Entry 9CUK (electron microscopy, 3.26 A resolution); this record covers chains C and E of the 5 polymer chains in the assembly.

== Chain C ==
Protein: Transient receptor potential cation channel subfamily V member 6
Source organism: Homo sapiens
Reference sequence: Q9H1D0 (TRPV6_HUMAN); residues -39 to 725 here correspond to UniProt positions 1-765 (UniProt number = residue number + 40)
Chain sequence (765 residues; numbered -39 to 725; the number before each row is that of its first residue; numbers below 1 keep their minus sign (Met-39 is residue -39)):
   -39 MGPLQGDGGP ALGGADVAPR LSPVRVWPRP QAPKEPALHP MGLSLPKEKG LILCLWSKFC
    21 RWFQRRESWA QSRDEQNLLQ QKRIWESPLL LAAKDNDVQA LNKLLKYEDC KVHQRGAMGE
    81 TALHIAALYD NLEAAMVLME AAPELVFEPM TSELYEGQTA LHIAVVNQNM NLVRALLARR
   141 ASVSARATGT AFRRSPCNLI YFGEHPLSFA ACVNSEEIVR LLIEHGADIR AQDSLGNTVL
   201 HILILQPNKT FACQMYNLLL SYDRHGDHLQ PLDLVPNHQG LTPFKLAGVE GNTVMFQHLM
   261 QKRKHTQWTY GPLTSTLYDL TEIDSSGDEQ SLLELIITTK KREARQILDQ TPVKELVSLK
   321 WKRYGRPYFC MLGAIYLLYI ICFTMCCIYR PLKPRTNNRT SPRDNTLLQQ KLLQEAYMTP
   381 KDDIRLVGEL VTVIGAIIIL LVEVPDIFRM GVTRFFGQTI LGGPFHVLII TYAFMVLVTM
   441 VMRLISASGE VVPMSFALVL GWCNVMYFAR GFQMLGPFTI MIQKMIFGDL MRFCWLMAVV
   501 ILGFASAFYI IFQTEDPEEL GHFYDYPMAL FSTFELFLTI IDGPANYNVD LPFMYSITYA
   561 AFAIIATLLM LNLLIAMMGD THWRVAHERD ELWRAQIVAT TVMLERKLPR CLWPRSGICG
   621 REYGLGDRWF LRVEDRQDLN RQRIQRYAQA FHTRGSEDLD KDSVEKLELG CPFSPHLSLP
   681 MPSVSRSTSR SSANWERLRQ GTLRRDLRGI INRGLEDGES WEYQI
Not modelled in the structure: -39 to 26, 654-686, 704-725
Bound ions: Ca2+: Asp542 (shared with 1 residue of chain A; 1 residue of chain B; 1 residue of chain D)
Swiss-Prot annotation at these positions:
  - region: Glu93 to Pro103 (Interaction with calmodulin), Val598 to Val602 (Interaction with S100A10), Ser691 to Ile711 (Interaction with calmodulin)
  - motif: Ile541 to Ala545 (Selectivity filter)
  - binding site (Ca(2+)): Asp542
  - modified residue: Tyr161 (Phosphotyrosine), Thr702 (Phosphothreonine)
  - glycosylation: Asn358 (N-linked (GlcNAc...) asparagine)

== Chain E ==
Protein: Calmodulin-1
Source organism: Homo sapiens
Reference sequence: P0DP23 (CALM1_HUMAN); residues 0-148 here correspond to UniProt positions 1-149 (UniProt number = residue number + 1)
Chain sequence (149 residues; numbered 0 to 148; the number before each row is that of its first residue; numbering starts at 0):
     0 MADQLTEEQI AEFKEAFSLF DKDGDGTITT KELGTVMRSL GQNPTEAELQ DMINEVDADG
    60 NGTIDFPEFL TMMARKMKDT DSEEEIREAF RVFDKDGNGY ISAAELRHVM TNLGEKLTDE
   120 EVDEMIREAD IDGDGQVNYE EFVQMMTAK
Not modelled in the structure: 0
Bound ions: Ca2+ site 1: Asp20, Asp22, Thr26, Glu31; Ca2+ site 2: Asp56, Asp58, Asn60, Thr62, Glu67; Ca2+ site 3: Asp93, Asp95, Asn97, Tyr99, Glu104; Ca2+ site 4: Asp131, Asp133, Gln135, Glu140
Swiss-Prot annotation at these positions:
  - binding site (Ca(2+)): Asp20, Asp22, Asp24, Thr26, Glu31, Asp56, Asp58, Asn60, Thr62, Glu67, Asp93, Asp95, Asn97, Tyr99, Glu104, Asp129, Asp131, Asp133, Gln135, Glu140
  - modified residue: Ala1 (N-acetylalanine), Lys21 (N6-acetyllysine), Thr44 (Phosphothreonine), Ser81 (Phosphoserine), Lys94 (N6-acetyllysine), Tyr99 (Phosphotyrosine), Ser101 (Phosphoserine), Thr110 (Phosphothreonine), Lys115 (N6,N6,N6-trimethyllysine), Tyr138 (Phosphotyrosine)
  - cross-link: Lys21 (Glycyl lysine isopeptide (Lys-Gly) (interchain with G-Cter in SUMO2))

== Chain C / chain E interface ==
Pairs across the interface (76):
  Asn208(C) - Glu6(E)
  Lys209(C) - Asp95(E)
  Thr210(C) - Glu6(E)  hydrogen bond
  Thr210(C) - Ile9(E)
  Thr210(C) - Ala10(E)
  Thr210(C) - Gly96(E)  hydrogen bond (side chain-backbone)
  Phe211(C) - Leu4(E)
  Phe211(C) - Thr5(E)
  Phe211(C) - Glu6(E)
  Phe211(C) - Ile9(E)  hydrophobic
  Gln214(C) - Phe65(E)
  Gln214(C) - Leu69(E)
  Val254(C) - Asp95(E)
  Val254(C) - Gly96(E)
  Val254(C) - Asn97(E)
  Gln261(C) - Gly23(E)
  Thr266(C) - Lys21(E)
  Thr266(C) - Asp22(E)
  Trp583(C) - Gly113(E)
  Trp583(C) - Lys115(E)
  Arg584(C) - Thr110(E)  hydrogen bond (side chain-backbone)
  His587(C) - Arg106(E)  hydrogen bond
  His587(C) - Asp118(E)  salt bridge
  Gln637(C) - Lys21(E)
  Asn640(C) - Gly132(E)  hydrogen bond (side chain-backbone)
  Arg641(C) - Leu39(E)
  Arg643(C) - Glu14(E)  salt bridge
  Arg643(C) - Leu18(E)
  Arg643(C) - Asp131(E)  salt bridge
  Arg643(C) - Gly132(E)
  Ile644(C) - Leu18(E)  hydrophobic
  Ile644(C) - Phe19(E)  hydrophobic
  Ile644(C) - Val35(E)  hydrophobic
  Ile644(C) - Leu39(E)  hydrophobic
  Gln645(C) - Leu39(E)
  Arg646(C) - Lys77(E)
  Arg646(C) - Glu139(E)  salt bridge
  Tyr647(C) - Ala15(E)
  Tyr647(C) - Phe19(E)  hydrophobic
  Tyr647(C) - Met72(E)  hydrophobic
  Ala648(C) - Met36(E)  hydrophobic
  Ala650(C) - Met71(E)
  Ala650(C) - Lys75(E)
  Phe651(C) - Phe19(E)  hydrophobic
  Phe651(C) - Leu32(E)  hydrophobic
  Phe651(C) - Met51(E)  hydrophobic
  Phe651(C) - Met71(E)  hydrophobic
  His652(C) - Met51(E)
  Thr653(C) - Glu47(E)
  Thr653(C) - Asp50(E)
  Thr653(C) - Met51(E)
  Thr653(C) - Glu54(E)
  Ser687(C) - Glu123(E)
  Thr688(C) - Glu127(E)
  Arg690(C) - Glu120(E)  salt bridge
  Arg690(C) - Glu123(E)  salt bridge
  Ser691(C) - Glu123(E)  hydrogen bond (side chain-backbone)
  Asn694(C) - Met109(E)
  Asn694(C) - Glu114(E)
  Asn694(C) - Leu116(E)
  Asn694(C) - Met124(E)
  Trp695(C) - Leu105(E)  hydrophobic
  Trp695(C) - Met124(E)  hydrogen bond (side chain-backbone)
  Trp695(C) - Ala128(E)  hydrophobic
  Trp695(C) - Met144(E)  hydrophobic
  Arg697(C) - Glu114(E)  salt bridge
  Leu698(C) - Phe92(E)  hydrophobic
  Leu698(C) - Met109(E)  hydrophobic
  Leu698(C) - Met145(E)  hydrophobic
  Arg699(C) - Met144(E)  hydrogen bond (side chain-backbone)
  Arg699(C) - Met145(E)
  Arg699(C) - Ala147(E)
  Arg699(C) - Lys148(E)
  Thr702(C) - Glu84(E)
  Thr702(C) - Ala88(E)
  Leu703(C) - Glu84(E)
Interface residues without a listed pair, chain C (42 interface residues in all): Cys213, Thr253, His258, Thr269, Gln306, Gln649, Gly701
Interface residues without a listed pair, chain E (60 interface residues in all): Glu11, Lys13, Gln41, Pro66, Phe68, Leu112, Gln143

== Overview ==
The interface between chain C and chain E involves 42 residues on one side and 60 on the other, with 8
hydrogen bonds and 7 salt bridges. Polar pairs include His587(C)-Asp118(E), Arg643(C)-Glu14(E) and
Arg643(C)-Asp131(E).
Chain C is Transient receptor potential cation channel subfamily V member 6 and chain E is Calmodulin-1, both
from Homo sapiens; the structure, Structure of human full-length derived TRPV6 channel in Calmodulin-bound
state, was determined by electron microscopy together with 9CUH, 9CUI and 9CUJ from the same study.
